1S9K - chains A and E of the 5 polymer chains in the assembly; structure by X-ray diffraction, 3.10 A resolution.

== Chain A ==
Molecule: Human IL-2 ARRE1 Promoter Element, Plus Strand
Sequence (20 nucleotides; row label = number of the first residue in the row):
  4001 TTTGAAAATA TGTGTAATAG

== Chain E ==
Protein: Transcription factor AP-1
From: Homo sapiens
UniProt: P05412 (JUN_HUMAN); residues 267-318 here correspond to UniProt positions 257-308 (UniProt number = residue number - 10)
Sequence (52 residues; row label = number of the first residue in the row):
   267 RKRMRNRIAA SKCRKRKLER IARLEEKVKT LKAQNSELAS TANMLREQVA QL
Curated features (UniProtKB/Swiss-Prot):
  - region: Leu290 to Leu318 (Leucine-zipper)
  - site: Arg282 (Necessary for synergistic transcriptional activity with SMAD3)
  - modified residue: Lys281 (N6-acetyllysine), Thr296 (Phosphothreonine)

== How chain A and chain E interact ==
Residue-residue contacts (7; chain A residue first):
  DT4009(A) - Arg271(E)  salt bridge to the phosphate
  DA4010(A) - Arg282(E)  sugar contact
  DT4011(A) - Asn272(E)  base contact
  DT4011(A) - Ala275(E)  base contact
  DT4011(A) - Cys279(E)  hydrogen bond to the phosphate
  DT4011(A) - Arg282(E)  salt bridge to the phosphate
  DG4012(A) - Lys283(E)  salt bridge to the phosphate
Interface residues without a listed pair, chain E (7 interface residues in all): Ala276

== In short ==
4 residues of chain A face 7 of chain E across their interface, with 1 hydrogen bond and 3 salt bridges. Among
the polar pairs are DT4011(A)-Cys279(E), DT4009(A)-Arg271(E) and DT4011(A)-Arg282(E).
Chain A is Human IL-2 ARRE1 Promoter Element, Plus Strand and chain E is Transcription factor AP-1 (Homo
sapiens); the structure, Crystal Structure of Human NFAT1 and Fos-Jun on the IL-2 ARRE1 Site, was determined
by X-ray diffraction.
